PDB entry 6P70 | X-ray diffraction, 3.05 A resolution | chains C and G of the 8 polymer chains in the assembly

== Chain C ==
Name: DNA-directed RNA polymerase subunit beta
From: Thermus thermophilus
Notes: EC 2.7.7.6
UniProtKB: Q8RQE9 (RPOB_THET8); residue numbers follow UniProt; this construct covers 1-1119
Chain sequence (1119 residues; numbered 1 to 1119; the number before each row is that of its first residue):
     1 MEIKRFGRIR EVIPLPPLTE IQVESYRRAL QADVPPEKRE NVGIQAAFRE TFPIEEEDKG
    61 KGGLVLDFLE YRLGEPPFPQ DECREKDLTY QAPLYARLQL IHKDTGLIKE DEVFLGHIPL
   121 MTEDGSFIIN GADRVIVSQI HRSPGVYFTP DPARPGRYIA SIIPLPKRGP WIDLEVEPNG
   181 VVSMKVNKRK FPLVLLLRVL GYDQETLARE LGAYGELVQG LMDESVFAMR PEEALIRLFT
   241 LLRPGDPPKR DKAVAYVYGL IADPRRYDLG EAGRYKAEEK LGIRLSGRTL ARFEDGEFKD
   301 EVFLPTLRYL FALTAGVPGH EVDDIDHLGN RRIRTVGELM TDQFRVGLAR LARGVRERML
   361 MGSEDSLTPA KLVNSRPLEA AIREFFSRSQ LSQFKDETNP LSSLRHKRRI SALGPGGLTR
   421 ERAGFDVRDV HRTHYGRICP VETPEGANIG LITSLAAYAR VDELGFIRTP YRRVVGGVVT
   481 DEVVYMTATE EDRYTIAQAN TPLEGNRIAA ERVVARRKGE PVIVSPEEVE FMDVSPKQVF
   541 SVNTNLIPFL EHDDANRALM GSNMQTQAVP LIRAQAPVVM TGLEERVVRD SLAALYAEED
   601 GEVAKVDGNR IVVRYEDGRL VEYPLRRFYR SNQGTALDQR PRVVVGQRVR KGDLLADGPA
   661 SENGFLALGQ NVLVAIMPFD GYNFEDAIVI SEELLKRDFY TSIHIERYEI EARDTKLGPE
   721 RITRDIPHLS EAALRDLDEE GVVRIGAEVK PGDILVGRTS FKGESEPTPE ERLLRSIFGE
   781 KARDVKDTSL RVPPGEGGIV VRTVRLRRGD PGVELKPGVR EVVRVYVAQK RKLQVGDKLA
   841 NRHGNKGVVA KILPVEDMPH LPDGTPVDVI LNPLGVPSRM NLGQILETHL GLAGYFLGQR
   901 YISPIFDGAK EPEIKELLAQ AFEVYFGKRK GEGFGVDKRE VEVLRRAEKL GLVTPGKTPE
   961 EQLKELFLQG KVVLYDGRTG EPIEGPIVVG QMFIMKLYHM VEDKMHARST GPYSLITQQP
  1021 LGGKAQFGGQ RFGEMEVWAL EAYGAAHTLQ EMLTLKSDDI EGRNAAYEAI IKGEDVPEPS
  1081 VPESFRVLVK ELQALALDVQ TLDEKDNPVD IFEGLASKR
Not modelled in the structure: 57-63, 1119

== Chain G ==
Molecule: 21-nt DNA strand
Sequence (21 nucleotides; numbered 2 to 22; the number before each row is that of its first residue):
     2 CCTCCCGGCA AATTGTCCGG C
Not modelled in the structure: 2, 21-22
Ion coordination: Mg2+: DC18 (shared with 1 residue of chain F)

== Chain C / chain G interface ==
Contacting residue pairs (10):
  Phe394(C) with DG20(G), sugar contact
  Glu421(C) with DA13(G), base contact
  Glu706(C) with DG20(G), base contact
  Tyr998(C) with DG20(G), hydrogen bond to the base
  Gly1023(C) with DC18(G), phosphate contact
  Lys1024(C) with DC18(G), hydrogen bond to the phosphate
  Gln1030(C) with DT17(G), phosphate contact
  Arg1031(C) with DG16(G), salt bridge to the phosphate; DT17(G), phosphate contact
  Met1035(C) with DT15(G), sugar contact
Interface residues without a listed pair, chain C (11 interface residues in all): Arg630, Gly1029

== In short ==
Chain C and chain G form an interface of 11 and 6 residues respectively; the contacts include 2 hydrogen bonds
and 1 salt bridge. Polar pairs include Tyr998(C)-DG20(G), Lys1024(C)-DC18(G) and Arg1031(C)-DG16(G).
Here chain C is DNA-directed RNA polymerase subunit beta (Thermus thermophilus) and chain G is a 21-nt DNA
strand. Entry 6P70 (X-ray crystal structure of bacterial RNA polymerase and pyrBI promoter complex) was
determined by X-ray diffraction, deposited together with 6OVR, 6OVY, 6OW3, 6OY5, 6OY6, 6OY7 and 6P71.
